PDB entry 9EFK | electron microscopy, 1.90 A resolution | chains A and B of the 48 polymer chains in the assembly

[Chain A (and B)]
Protein: orf12
From: Legionella pneumophila
Notes: chain B of this document is another copy of the same molecule, construct and numbering; everything in this record applies to it too
UniProtKB: A0A140AYN0 (A0A140AYN0_LEGPN); residue numbers follow UniProt; this construct covers 1-554
Sequence (554 residues; row label = number of the first residue in the row):
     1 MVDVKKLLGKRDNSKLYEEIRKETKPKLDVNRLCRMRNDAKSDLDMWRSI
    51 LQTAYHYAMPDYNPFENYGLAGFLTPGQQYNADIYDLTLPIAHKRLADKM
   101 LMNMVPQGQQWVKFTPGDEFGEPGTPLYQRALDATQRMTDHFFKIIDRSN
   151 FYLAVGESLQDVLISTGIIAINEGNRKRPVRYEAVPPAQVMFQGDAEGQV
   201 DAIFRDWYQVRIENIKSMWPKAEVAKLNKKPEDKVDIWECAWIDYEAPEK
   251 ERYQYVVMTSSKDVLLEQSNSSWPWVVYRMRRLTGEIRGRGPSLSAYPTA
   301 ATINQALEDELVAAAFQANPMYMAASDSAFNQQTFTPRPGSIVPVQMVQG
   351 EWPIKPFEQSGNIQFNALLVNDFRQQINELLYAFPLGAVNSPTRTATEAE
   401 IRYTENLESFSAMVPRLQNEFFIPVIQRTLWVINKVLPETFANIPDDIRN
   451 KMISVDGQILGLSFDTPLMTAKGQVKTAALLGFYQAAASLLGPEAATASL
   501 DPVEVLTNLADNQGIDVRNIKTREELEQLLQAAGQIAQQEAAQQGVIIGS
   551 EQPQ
Disordered / not traced: 1-29, 549-554

[Chain A / chain B interface]
Contacting residue pairs (214; chain A residue first):
  M46(A) - P76(B)
  M46(A) - G77(B)
  W47(A) - P76(B)
  W47(A) - G77(B)
  I50(A) - G77(B)
  I50(A) - Q78(B)
  D118(A) - H141(B)  salt bridge
  D118(A) - K144(B)
  D118(A) - R148(B)  salt bridge
  E122(A) - R137(B)
  P123(A) - R137(B)  hydrogen bond (backbone-side chain)
  P123(A) - R518(B)
  Q193(A) - R211(B)
  G194(A) - R211(B)  hydrogen bond (backbone-side chain)
  D195(A) - R211(B)
  D195(A) - N214(B)
  A196(A) - W207(B)
  A196(A) - N214(B)  hydrogen bond (backbone-side chain)
  A196(A) - M218(B)  hydrophobic
  E197(A) - R181(B)  salt bridge
  E197(A) - M218(B)
  D201(A) - R211(B)  salt bridge
  Y245(A) - E213(B)
  R281(A) - M59(B)
  R281(A) - Y62(B)
  R281(A) - Q160(B)  hydrogen bond
  L283(A) - D61(B)
  L283(A) - Y62(B)
  L283(A) - N63(B)
  L283(A) - Y80(B)  hydrophobic
  T284(A) - A71(B)
  T284(A) - G72(B)  hydrogen bond (backbone-backbone)
  T284(A) - F73(B)
  T284(A) - P186(B)
  T284(A) - Q189(B)  hydrogen bond
  G285(A) - G72(B)
  G285(A) - F73(B)
  E286(A) - G72(B)
  E286(A) - P76(B)
  E286(A) - G77(B)  hydrogen bond (side chain-backbone)
  R290(A) - D61(B)  salt bridge
  R290(A) - Y62(B)  hydrogen bond (backbone-side chain)
  R290(A) - G77(B)
  R290(A) - Q78(B)  hydrogen bond (side chain-backbone)
  R290(A) - Y80(B)
  L294(A) - D61(B)
  L294(A) - N81(B)
  S295(A) - D61(B)  hydrogen bond
  S295(A) - N81(B)  hydrogen bond (backbone-side chain)
  Y297(A) - Q79(B)  hydrogen bond
  P298(A) - N81(B)
  T299(A) - L87(B)
  T302(A) - L311(B)
  D309(A) - N319(B)  hydrogen bond
  A313(A) - P320(B)
  A315(A) - P337(B)
  F316(A) - Y322(B)
  Q317(A) - P320(B)
  Q317(A) - Y322(B)  hydrogen bond
  N319(A) - P337(B)
  N319(A) - P339(B)
  P320(A) - P339(B)
  P320(A) - G340(B)  hydrogen bond (backbone-backbone)
  M321(A) - F335(B)  hydrophobic
  M321(A) - T336(B)
  M321(A) - P337(B)  hydrophobic
  M321(A) - R338(B)
  M321(A) - S341(B)
  M321(A) - V343(B)  hydrophobic
  Y322(A) - S341(B)  hydrogen bond (backbone-backbone)
  Y322(A) - I342(B)
  Y322(A) - V343(B)  hydrogen bond (backbone-backbone)
  M323(A) - V343(B)
  A324(A) - I342(B)  hydrophobic
  A324(A) - V343(B)  hydrogen bond (backbone-backbone)
  A324(A) - P344(B)
  A324(A) - V345(B)  hydrogen bond (backbone-backbone)
  A325(A) - P344(B)
  S326(A) - I342(B)
  D327(A) - I342(B)
  A329(A) - I342(B)  hydrophobic
  F330(A) - G340(B)
  F330(A) - I342(B)  hydrophobic
  Q332(A) - I342(B)
  W352(A) - V345(B)
  W352(A) - Q346(B)
  W352(A) - M347(B)  hydrophobic
  W352(A) - V348(B)
  P353(A) - M347(B)
  K355(A) - M347(B)
  F357(A) - Y322(B)
  F357(A) - F335(B)  hydrophobic
  E358(A) - Y322(B)  hydrogen bond (backbone-side chain)
  E358(A) - I354(B)
  E358(A) - K355(B)
  E358(A) - P356(B)
  Q359(A) - P356(B)
  S360(A) - P320(B)
  S360(A) - M321(B)  hydrogen bond (side chain-backbone)
  S360(A) - Y322(B)
  S360(A) - P356(B)
  S360(A) - F357(B)
  G361(A) - Q317(B)
  G361(A) - A318(B)
  G361(A) - N319(B)
  G361(A) - P320(B)
  N362(A) - Q317(B)  hydrogen bond (backbone-backbone)
  N362(A) - A318(B)  hydrogen bond (backbone-backbone)
  N362(A) - Q359(B)
  N362(A) - I363(B)
  F365(A) - E310(B)
  F365(A) - A314(B)  hydrophobic
  F365(A) - I363(B)  hydrophobic
  N366(A) - A318(B)
  L369(A) - E310(B)
  L369(A) - A314(B)  hydrophobic
  D372(A) - R374(B)  salt bridge
  F373(A) - Y85(B)
  F373(A) - L311(B)  hydrophobic
  Q375(A) - V389(B)
  Q376(A) - Y85(B)
  Q376(A) - D86(B)  hydrogen bond
  Q376(A) - L87(B)
  Q376(A) - I91(B)
  Q376(A) - R374(B)
  E379(A) - I91(B)
  E379(A) - R95(B)  hydrogen bond (backbone-side chain)
  E379(A) - F384(B)
  Y382(A) - K94(B)  hydrogen bond
  Y382(A) - R95(B)
  P385(A) - V389(B)
  L386(A) - V389(B)
  G387(A) - V389(B)
  T393(A) - T393(B)
  R394(A) - V389(B)
  R394(A) - T393(B)
  T395(A) - R394(B)
  T397(A) - L386(B)
  T397(A) - R394(B)
  T397(A) - T395(B)
  T397(A) - A396(B)
  T397(A) - A399(B)
  E398(A) - L386(B)
  E398(A) - S391(B)  hydrogen bond
  E398(A) - P392(B)
  E398(A) - R394(B)  salt bridge
  I401(A) - L386(B)  hydrophobic
  I401(A) - Y403(B)  hydrophobic
  R402(A) - L386(B)  hydrogen bond (side chain-backbone)
  R402(A) - G387(B)  hydrogen bond (side chain-backbone)
  R402(A) - A388(B)  hydrogen bond (side chain-backbone)
  R402(A) - V389(B)
  R402(A) - S391(B)  hydrogen bond
  E405(A) - R95(B)
  E405(A) - Y403(B)
  S409(A) - R95(B)  hydrogen bond
  A412(A) - D98(B)
  A412(A) - M102(B)  hydrophobic
  M413(A) - K94(B)
  M413(A) - D98(B)
  P415(A) - Q107(B)  hydrogen bond (backbone-side chain)
  R416(A) - D98(B)  salt bridge
  R416(A) - L101(B)
  R416(A) - Q107(B)  hydrogen bond (backbone-side chain)
  R416(A) - G156(B)
  N419(A) - D147(B)  hydrogen bond (side chain-backbone)
  N419(A) - S149(B)  hydrogen bond (side chain-backbone)
  E420(A) - L153(B)
  S454(A) - K177(B)  hydrogen bond
  D456(A) - R148(B)  hydrogen bond (backbone-side chain)
  D456(A) - K177(B)  salt bridge
  G457(A) - R148(B)
  Q458(A) - R176(B)
  M469(A) - Q107(B)
  K472(A) - G108(B)
  K472(A) - Q110(B)
  A479(A) - Q513(B)
  L480(A) - I515(B)  hydrophobic
  G482(A) - Q513(B)
  F483(A) - L506(B)
  F483(A) - L509(B)
  F483(A) - A510(B)
  F483(A) - Q513(B)
  F483(A) - I515(B)  hydrophobic
  A487(A) - L509(B)  hydrophobic
  S489(A) - Y484(B)
  L490(A) - L480(B)  hydrophobic
  L490(A) - L481(B)  hydrophobic
  L490(A) - Y484(B)  hydrophobic
  L490(A) - T497(B)  hydrogen bond (backbone-side chain)
  L490(A) - V505(B)  hydrophobic
  L490(A) - L509(B)  hydrophobic
  L491(A) - L506(B)  hydrophobic
  A498(A) - K521(B)  hydrogen bond (backbone-side chain)
  A498(A) - L529(B)
  S499(A) - L506(B)
  S499(A) - I520(B)
  S499(A) - L526(B)
  L500(A) - N519(B)
  L500(A) - K521(B)
  D501(A) - R518(B)
  D501(A) - N519(B)  hydrogen bond (backbone-backbone)
  E504(A) - R518(B)
  E504(A) - N519(B)
  V505(A) - N519(B)
  N508(A) - R518(B)  hydrogen bond
  N508(A) - N519(B)  hydrogen bond
  Q544(A) - Q543(B)  hydrogen bond (backbone-side chain)
  G545(A) - Q539(B)
  G545(A) - Q543(B)  hydrogen bond (backbone-side chain)
  V546(A) - I536(B)  hydrophobic
  V546(A) - Q539(B)
  I547(A) - Q539(B)  hydrogen bond (backbone-side chain)
  I548(A) - I536(B)  hydrophobic
Other interface residues (no listed pair), chain A (119 interface residues in all): R35, D43, P116, R282, G291, I354, I363, L380, P392, N406, S411, L417, I423, K476, A486
Other interface residues (no listed pair), chain B (126 interface residues in all): P64, L70, T75, A82, T88, Q109, Y152, E157, V210, S217, E232, L307, A313, F330, P385, N390, T477, L500, P502, D516

[Summary]
The interface between chain A and chain B involves 119 residues on one side and 126 on the other, with 46
hydrogen bonds and 9 salt bridges. Polar pairs include D118(A)-H141(B), D118(A)-R148(B) and E197(A)-R181(B).
Chain A and chain B are both orf12 (Legionella pneumophila); the structure, Cryo-EM structure of the
portal-tail complex of LME-1 phage, was determined by electron microscopy.
